Entry 8EUH (X-ray diffraction, 2.00 A resolution); this record covers chain A.

== Chain A ==
Name: Cytochrome P450-terp
Organism: Pseudomonas sp
Notes: EC 1.14.-.-
Reference sequence: P33006 (CPXL_PSESP); residues 1-428 here = UniProt positions 1-428
Amino-acid sequence (448 residues; each row starts with the number of its first residue; numbers below 1 keep their minus sign (Met-19 is residue -19)):
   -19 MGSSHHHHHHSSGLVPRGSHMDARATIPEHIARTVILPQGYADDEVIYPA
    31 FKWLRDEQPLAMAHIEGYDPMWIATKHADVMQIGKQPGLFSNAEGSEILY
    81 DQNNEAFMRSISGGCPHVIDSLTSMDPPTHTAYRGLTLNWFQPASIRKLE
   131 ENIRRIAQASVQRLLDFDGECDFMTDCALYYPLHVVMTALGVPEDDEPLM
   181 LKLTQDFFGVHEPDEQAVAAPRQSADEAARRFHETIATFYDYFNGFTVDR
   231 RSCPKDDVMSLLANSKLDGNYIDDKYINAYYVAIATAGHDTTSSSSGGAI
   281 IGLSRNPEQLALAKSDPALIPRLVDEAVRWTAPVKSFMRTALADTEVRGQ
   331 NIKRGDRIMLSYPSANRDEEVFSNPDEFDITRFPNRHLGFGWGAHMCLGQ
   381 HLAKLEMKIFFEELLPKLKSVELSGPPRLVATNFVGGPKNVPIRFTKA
Not modelled in the structure: -19 to 0, 193-202
Differences from the reference sequence: initiating methionine (-19); expression tag (-18 to 0)
Ion coordination: heme Fe near Cys377 (its only coordinating residue here)
Ligand contacts:
  - heme (HEM): Leu102, Thr103, His110, Arg114, Phe121, Val166, Ala263, Ile264, Ala267, Gly268, Thr271, Thr272, Ser275, Val308, Pro313, Val314, Phe317, Arg319, Tyr342, Gly369, Phe370, Gly371, Trp372, Ala374, His375, Met376, Cys377, Leu378, Gly379, Leu382, Ala383, Glu386, Met387
  - alpha-TERPINEOL (XGE), molecule 1: Glu77, Ile78, Ile99, Ser101, Thr103, Ala263, Thr266, Ala267, Thr271, Val314, Phe317, Phe414, Val415
  - alpha-TERPINEOL (XGE), molecule 2: Ile78, Tyr80, Val98, Ile99, Thr184, Phe188, Gly189, Val190, Val262, Thr266, Asp270, Phe414, Val415
Swiss-Prot annotation at these positions:
  - binding site (heme): Cys377
From the paper describing this entry:
  - binding site for alpha-TERPINEOL: Tyr80, Ser101, Thr103, Phe188, Phe317, Phe414
  - contacts within the chain: Asp270-Lys419 (salt bridge), Gln185-Asp270
  - catalytic residues: Thr271 (by similarity / conservation)
  - mutagenesis - S101A/T103A, F188A (Kd 36.1 uM): decreased binding to alpha-TERPINEOL
  - mutagenesis - S101A/T103A, F188A: decreased catalytic activity on alpha-TERPINEOL
  - mutagenesis - S101A/T103A/F188A (0.193 min-1): abolished catalytic activity on alpha-TERPINEOL
  - binding site for heme: Thr103
  - mutagenesis - S101A/T103A: abolished binding to alpha-terpineol

== Summary ==
Chain A binds heme and alpha-TERPINEOL. From UniProt: heme-binding residue Cys377. From the paper: the
catalytic residue Thr271; S101A/T103A and F188A reduce binding to alpha-TERPINEOL.
Chain A is Cytochrome P450-terp (Pseudomonas sp); the structure, cytochrome P450terp (cyp108A1) bound to
alpha-terpineol, was determined by X-ray diffraction (same publication as 8EUK and 8EUL).
